PDB entry 1BR6 | X-ray diffraction, 2.30 A resolution | chain A

Chain A:
Molecule: Protein (ricin)
Source organism: Ricinus communis
Notes: EC 3.2.2.22
UniProtKB: P02879 (RICI_RICCO); residues 0-267 here correspond to UniProt positions 35-302 (UniProt number = residue number + 35)
Sequence (268 residues; each row starts with the number of its first residue; numbering starts at 0):
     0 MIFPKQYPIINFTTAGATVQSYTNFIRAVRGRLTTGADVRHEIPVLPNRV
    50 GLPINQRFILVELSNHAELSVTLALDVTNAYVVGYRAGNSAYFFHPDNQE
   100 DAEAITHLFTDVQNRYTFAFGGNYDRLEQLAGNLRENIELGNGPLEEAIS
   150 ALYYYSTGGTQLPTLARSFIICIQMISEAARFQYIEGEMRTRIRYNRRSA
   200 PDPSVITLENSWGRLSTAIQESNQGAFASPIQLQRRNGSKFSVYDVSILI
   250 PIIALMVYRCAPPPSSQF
Construct notes: conflict Met0 (Asn35 in P02879)
Residues lining bound ligands: pteroic acid (PT1): Asn78, Ala79, Tyr80, Val81, Phe93, Gly121, Asn122, Tyr123, Ile172, Ser176, Glu177, Arg180, Glu208, Trp211
From the paper describing this entry:
  - conformationally variable residues (side-chain flip): Tyr80
  - binding site for pteroic acid: Asn78, Tyr80, Val81, Gly121, Tyr123, Arg180
  - catalytic residues: Arg180 (citing earlier work)

In short:
Chain A binds pteroic acid. The paper reports the catalytic residue Arg180; a binding site for pteroic acid at
Asn78, Tyr80 and Val81 among others.
Chain A is Protein (ricin) (Ricinus communis); the structure, Ricin A chain (recombinant) complex with pteroic
acid, was determined by X-ray diffraction (same publication as 1BR5).
